Entry 7PC2 (electron microscopy, 2.80 A resolution); this record covers chains D and E of the 18 polymer chains in the assembly.

# Chain D (and E)
Name: gp41 BG505 T332N SOSIP.664
From: Human immunodeficiency virus
Notes: chain E of this document is another copy of the same molecule, construct and numbering; everything in this record applies to it too
Chain sequence (153 residues; numbered 512 to 664; the number before each row is that of its first residue):
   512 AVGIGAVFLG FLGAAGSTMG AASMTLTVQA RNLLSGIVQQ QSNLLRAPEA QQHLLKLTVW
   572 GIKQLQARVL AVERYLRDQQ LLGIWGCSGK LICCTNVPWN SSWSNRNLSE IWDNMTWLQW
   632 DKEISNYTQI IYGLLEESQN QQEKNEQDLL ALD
Not modelled in the structure: 512-519, 552-567
Disulfide bonds: Cys598-Cys604
Glycans and other covalent adducts: N-acetylglucosamine (NAG) linked to Asn611, Asn637

# Chain D / chain E interface
Pairs across the interface - 19 pairs, chain D then chain E:
  Leu581(D) - Arg579(E)
  Glu584(D) - Ser546(E)
  Glu584(D) - Arg579(E)  salt bridge
  Leu587(D) - Leu545(E)
  Arg588(D) - Leu545(E)
  Arg588(D) - Ser546(E)
  Gln591(D) - Ala541(E)  hydrogen bond (side chain-backbone)
  Gln591(D) - Leu545(E)
  Gln591(D) - Tyr586(E)
  Gly594(D) - Gly600(E)
  Ser599(D) - Gly600(E)
  Glu647(D) - Thr538(E)
  Glu647(D) - Arg542(E)  salt bridge
  Gln652(D) - Leu602(E)
  Lys655(D) - Lys601(E)
  Lys655(D) - Leu602(E)
  Lys655(D) - Ile603(E)
  Asp659(D) - Ile603(E)
  Asp659(D) - Cys605(E)  hydrogen bond
Interface residues without a listed pair, chain D (17 interface residues in all): Ile573, Leu576, Gln577, Val580, Val583, Ile595
Interface residues without a listed pair, chain E (18 interface residues in all): Met535, Leu537, Gly572, Leu576, Val583, Leu587

# In short
Chain D and chain E form an interface of 17 and 18 residues respectively; the contacts include 2 hydrogen
bonds and 2 salt bridges. Polar contacts include Glu584(D)-Arg579(E), Glu647(D)-Arg542(E) and
Gln591(D)-Ala541(E). N-acetylglucosamine is covalently linked to Asn611(D) and Asn637(D).
Chain D and chain E are both gp41 BG505 T332N SOSIP.664 (Human immunodeficiency virus); the structure, HIV-1
Env (BG505 SOSIP.664) in complex with the IgA bNAb 7-269 and the antibody 3BNC117, was determined by electron
microscopy.
